Entry 8TX3 (electron microscopy, 2.99 A resolution); this record covers chains A and G of the 12 polymer chains in the assembly.

Chain A (and G):
Protein: Hemagglutinin
Organism: Influenza A virus (A/Victoria/361/2011(H3N2))
Notes: chain G of this document is another copy of the same molecule, construct and numbering; everything in this record applies to it too
UniProt: L0HR89 (L0HR89_9INFA); residues -15 to 329 here correspond to UniProt positions 1-345 (UniProt number = residue number + 16)
Chain sequence (350 residues; row label = number of the first residue in the row; numbers below 1 keep their minus sign (Met-15 is residue -15)):
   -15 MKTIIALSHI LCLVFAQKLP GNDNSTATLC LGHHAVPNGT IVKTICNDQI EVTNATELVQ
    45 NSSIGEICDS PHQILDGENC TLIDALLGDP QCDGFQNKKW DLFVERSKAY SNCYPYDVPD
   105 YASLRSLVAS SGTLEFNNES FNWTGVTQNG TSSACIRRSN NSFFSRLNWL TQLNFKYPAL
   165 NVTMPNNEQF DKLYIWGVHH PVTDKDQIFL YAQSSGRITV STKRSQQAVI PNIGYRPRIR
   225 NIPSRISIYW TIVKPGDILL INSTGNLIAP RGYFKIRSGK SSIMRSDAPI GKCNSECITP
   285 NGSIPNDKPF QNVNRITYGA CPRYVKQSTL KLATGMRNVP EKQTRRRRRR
Disordered / not traced: -15 to 0, 326-334
Sequence notes: conflict Cys30 (Thr46 in L0HR89); expression tag (330-334)
Disulfides: Cys52-Cys277, Cys64-Cys76, Cys97-Cys139, Cys281-Cys305
Covalently attached groups: N-acetylglucosamine (NAG) linked to Asn63, Asn126, Asn133

How chain A and chain G interact:
Contacting residue pairs - 20 pairs, chain A then chain G:
  Asp101(A) - Arg208(G)
  Asp101(A) - Ser209(G)
  His184(A) - Gln210(G)
  Asn216(A) - Ala212(G)
  Ile217(A) - Arg201(G)
  Tyr219(A) - Ser205(G)  hydrogen bond (backbone-side chain)
  Tyr219(A) - Leu244(G)
  Tyr219(A) - Asn246(G)
  Arg220(A) - Ser205(G)
  Arg220(A) - Gln210(G)  hydrogen bond
  Arg220(A) - Leu244(G)
  Pro221(A) - Ser205(G)
  Pro221(A) - Thr206(G)
  Pro221(A) - Lys207(G)
  Pro221(A) - Ile242(G)
  Pro221(A) - Leu244(G)
  Arg222(A) - Lys207(G)  hydrogen bond (backbone-side chain)
  Ile223(A) - Lys207(G)
  Arg229(A) - Gln210(G)
  Ser231(A) - Gln210(G)
Interface residues without a listed pair, chain A (12 interface residues in all): Gly218
Interface residues without a listed pair, chain G (13 interface residues in all): Asn165, Thr203

In short:
Chain A and chain G form an interface of 12 and 13 residues respectively, with 3 hydrogen bonds. Among the
polar pairs are Tyr219(A)-Ser205(G), Arg220(A)-Gln210(G) and Arg222(A)-Lys207(G). Covalently linked
N-acetylglucosamine: at Asn63(A), Asn126(A) and Asn133(A).
Both chains are Hemagglutinin (Influenza A virus (A/Victoria/361/2011(H3N2))). Entry 8TX3 (Fab 3864-6 in
complex with influenza HA H3-VIC11) was determined by electron microscopy, deposited together with 9E69, 9EI9
and 8TXU.
